Entry 3PVX (X-ray diffraction, 3.03 A resolution); this record covers chains A and B of the 3 polymer chains in the assembly.

# Chain A
Molecule: DNA polymerase IV
Source organism: Sulfolobus solfataricus
Notes: EC 2.7.7.7
Reference sequence: Q97W02 (DPO42_SULSO); residue numbers follow UniProt; this construct covers 1-341
Sequence (347 residues; numbered -5 to 341; the number before each row is that of its first residue; numbers below 1 keep their minus sign (His-5 is residue -5)):
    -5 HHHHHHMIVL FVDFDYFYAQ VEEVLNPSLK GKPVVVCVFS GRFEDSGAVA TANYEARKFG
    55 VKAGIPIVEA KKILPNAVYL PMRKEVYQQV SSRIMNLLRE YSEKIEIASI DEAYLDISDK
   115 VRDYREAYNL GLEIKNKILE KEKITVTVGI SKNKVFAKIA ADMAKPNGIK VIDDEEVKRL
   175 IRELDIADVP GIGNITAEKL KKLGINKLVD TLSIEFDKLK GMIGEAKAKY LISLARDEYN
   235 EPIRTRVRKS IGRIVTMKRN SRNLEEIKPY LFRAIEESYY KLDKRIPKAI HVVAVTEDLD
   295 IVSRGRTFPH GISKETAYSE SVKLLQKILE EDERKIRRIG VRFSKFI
Disordered / not traced: -5 to 0
Sequence notes: expression tag (-5 to 0)
Curated features (UniProtKB/Swiss-Prot):
  - active site: Glu106
  - binding site (Mg(2+)): Asp7, Asp105
  - site: Tyr12 (Substrate discrimination)
  - mutagenesis: Asp105 to Glu106 (Loss of function)
Metal / ion sites: Ca2+ site 1: Phe8, Asp105; Ca2+ site 2: Ala181, Ile186; Ca2+ site 3 near Asp294 (its only coordinating residue here)

# Chain B
Molecule: 16-nt DNA strand
Sequence (16 nucleotides; numbered 371 to 386; the number before each row is that of its first residue):
   371 ATTXAATCCT TCCCCC
Disordered / not traced: 371-372
Modified / non-standard residues: PVX (N-(2-amino-5-{formyl[(6aS,8R,9R,9aR)-9-hydroxy-4-methoxy-1,11-dioxo-1,6a,8,9,9a,11-hexahydrocyclopenta[c]furo[3',2':4,5]furo[2,3-h]chromen-8-yl]amino}-6-oxo-1,6-dihydropyrimidin-4-yl)-2-deoxy-5-O-phosphono-beta-D-erythro-pentofuranosylamine) at position 374

# How chain A and chain B interact
Pairs across the interface (25):
  Tyr12(A) - DT373(B)  hydrogen bond to the base
  Val32(A) - DT373(B)  sugar contact
  Ala44(A) - DT373(B)  base contact
  Met76(A) - DT373(B)  sugar contact
  Lys78(A) - DT373(B)  hydrogen bond to the base
  Gly218(A) - DC379(B)  phosphate contact
  Glu219(A) - DC379(B)  hydrogen bond to the phosphate
  Ala220(A) - DC378(B)  phosphate contact
  Ala220(A) - DC379(B)  hydrogen bond to the phosphate
  Lys221(A) - DC379(B)  phosphate contact
  Arg238(A) - DT377(B)  salt bridge to the phosphate
  Arg242(A) - DA375(B)  phosphate contact
  Arg242(A) - DA376(B)  salt bridge to the phosphate
  Lys243(A) - DA376(B)  hydrogen bond to the phosphate
  Ser244(A) - DA375(B)  phosphate contact
  Ser244(A) - DA376(B)  hydrogen bond to the phosphate
  Ile245(A) - DA375(B)  phosphate contact
  Gly246(A) - DA375(B)  hydrogen bond to the phosphate
  Arg247(A) - PVX_374(B)  base contact
  Ile248(A) - PVX_374(B)  base contact
  Lys275(A) - PVX_374(B)  base contact
  Lys275(A) - DA375(B)  salt bridge to the phosphate
  Ile295(A) - PVX_374(B)  base contact
  Arg332(A) - PVX_374(B)  base contact
  Arg336(A) - DA375(B)  phosphate contact
Interface residues without a listed pair, chain A (23 interface residues in all): Arg240, Val241

# Overview
23 residues of chain A face 7 of chain B across their interface; the contacts include 7 hydrogen bonds and 3
salt bridges. Among the polar pairs are Tyr12(A)-DT373(B), Lys78(A)-DT373(B) and Glu219(A)-DC379(B).
Chain A is DNA polymerase IV (Sulfolobus solfataricus) and chain B is a 16-nt DNA strand; the structure,
Binary complex of Aflatoxin B1 Adduct modified DNA (AFB1-FAPY) with DNA Polymerase IV, was determined by X-ray
diffraction, deposited together with 3PW0, 3PW2, 3PW4, 3PW5 and 3PW7.
